PDB entry 9C53 | electron microscopy, 2.60 A resolution | chains A and P of the 4 polymer chains in the assembly

Chain A:
Protein: DNA polymerase gamma
From: Saccharomyces cerevisiae
Notes: EC 2.7.7.7
UniProt: A0A8H4BW69 (A0A8H4BW69_YEASX); residues 30-1254 here = UniProt positions 30-1254
Amino-acid sequence (1240 residues; numbered 28 to 1267; the number before each row is that of its first residue):
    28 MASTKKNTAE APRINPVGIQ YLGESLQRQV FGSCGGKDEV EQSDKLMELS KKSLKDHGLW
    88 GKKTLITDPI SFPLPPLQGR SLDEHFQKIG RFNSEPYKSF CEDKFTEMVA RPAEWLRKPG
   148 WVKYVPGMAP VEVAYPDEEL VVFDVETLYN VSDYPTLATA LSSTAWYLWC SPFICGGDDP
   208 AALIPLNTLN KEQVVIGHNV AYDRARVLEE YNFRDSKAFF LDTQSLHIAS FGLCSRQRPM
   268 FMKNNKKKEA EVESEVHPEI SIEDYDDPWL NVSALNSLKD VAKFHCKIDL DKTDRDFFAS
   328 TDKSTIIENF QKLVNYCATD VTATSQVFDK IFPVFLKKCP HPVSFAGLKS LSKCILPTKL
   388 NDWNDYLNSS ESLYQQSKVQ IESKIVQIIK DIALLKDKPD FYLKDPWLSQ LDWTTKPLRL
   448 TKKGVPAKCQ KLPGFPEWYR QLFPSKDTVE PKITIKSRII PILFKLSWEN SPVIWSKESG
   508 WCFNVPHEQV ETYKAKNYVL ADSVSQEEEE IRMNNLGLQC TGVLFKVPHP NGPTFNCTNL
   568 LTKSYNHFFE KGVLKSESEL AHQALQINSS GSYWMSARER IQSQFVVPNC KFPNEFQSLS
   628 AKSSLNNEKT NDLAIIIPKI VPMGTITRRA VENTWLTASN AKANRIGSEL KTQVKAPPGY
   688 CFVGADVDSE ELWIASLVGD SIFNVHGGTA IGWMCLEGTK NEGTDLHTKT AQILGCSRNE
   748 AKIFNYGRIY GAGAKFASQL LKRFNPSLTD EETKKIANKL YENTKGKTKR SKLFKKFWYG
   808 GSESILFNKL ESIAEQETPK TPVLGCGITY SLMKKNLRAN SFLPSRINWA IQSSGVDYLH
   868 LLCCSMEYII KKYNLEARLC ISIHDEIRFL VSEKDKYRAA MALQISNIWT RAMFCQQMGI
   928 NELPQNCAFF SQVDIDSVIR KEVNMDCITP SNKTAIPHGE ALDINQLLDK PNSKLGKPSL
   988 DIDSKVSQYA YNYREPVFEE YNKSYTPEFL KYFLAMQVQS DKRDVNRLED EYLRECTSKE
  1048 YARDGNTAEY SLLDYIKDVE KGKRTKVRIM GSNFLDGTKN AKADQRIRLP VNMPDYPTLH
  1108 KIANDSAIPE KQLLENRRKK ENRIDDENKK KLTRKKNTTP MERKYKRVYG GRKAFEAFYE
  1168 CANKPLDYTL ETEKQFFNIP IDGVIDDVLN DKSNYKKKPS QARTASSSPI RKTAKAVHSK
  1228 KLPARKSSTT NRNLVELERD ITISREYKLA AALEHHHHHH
Disordered / not traced: 28-34, 1046-1267
Differences from the reference sequence: expression tag (28-29, 1255-1267); conflict Val222 (Ile in A0A8H4BW69), Lys357 (Glu in A0A8H4BW69), Ala420 (Val in A0A8H4BW69), Met540 (Thr in A0A8H4BW69), Asn541 (His in A0A8H4BW69), Asn616 (Ser in A0A8H4BW69), Thr661 (Ala in A0A8H4BW69), Pro978 (Ser in A0A8H4BW69), Ser986 (Asn in A0A8H4BW69)
Bound ions: Mg2+: Asp693, Val694, Asp892 (together with 2'-deoxyadenosine 5'-triphosphate)
Residues lining bound ligands:
  - 3'-deoxythymidine-5'-monophosphate (2DT): Arg656, Asn667, His891, Lys948
  - 2'-deoxyadenosine 5'-triphosphate (DTP): Asp693, Val694, Asp695, Ser696, Glu697, Glu698, Lys727, Arg745, Lys749, Ile750, Tyr753, Tyr757, Asp892
What the authors report for this chain:
  - conformationally variable residues (side-chain flip): Arg265
  - mutagenesis - F849A: decreased catalytic activity on double-stranded downstream DNA
  - mutagenesis - F849Y: unchanged catalytic activity
  - mutagenesis - N847A, N847DEL: abolished catalytic activity (strand displacement activity)
  - mutagenesis - R265A: decreased catalytic activity (strand displacement activity)
  - mutagenesis - N847DEL: decreased catalytic activity
  - mutagenesis - F849A: abolished catalytic activity
  - mutagenesis - F849A: abolished growth
  - mutagenesis - K270A, F849Y: unchanged growth
  - mutagenesis - R265A, N847A, N847DEL: decreased growth

Chain P:
Molecule: Primer DNA
Sequence (23 nucleotides; row label = number of the first residue in the row):
     1 GAAGACAGTC TGCGGCGCGC GGG
Disordered / not traced: 1-4

Chain A / chain P interface:
Pairs across the interface (18):
  Arg446(A) with DC10(P), phosphate contact; DT11(P), salt bridge to the phosphate
  Lys455(A) with DT11(P), phosphate contact
  Lys458(A) with DG12(P), phosphate contact
  Pro471(A) with DG12(P), sugar contact
  Lys473(A) with DT11(P), hydrogen bond to the phosphate; DG12(P), salt bridge to the phosphate
  Asn566(A) with DC20(P), phosphate contact
  Thr569(A) with DG21(P), phosphate contact
  Lys570(A) with DG21(P), hydrogen bond to the phosphate; DG22(P), salt bridge to the phosphate
  Thr664(A) with DG22(P), base contact; DG23(P), sugar contact
  Ala665(A) with DG23(P), sugar contact
  Ser666(A) with DG22(P), phosphate contact; DG23(P), phosphate contact
  Asn667(A) with DG23(P), phosphate contact
  Arg672(A) with DG22(P), salt bridge to the phosphate
Also at the interface, not in a pair above, chain A (24 interface residues in all): Cys456, Arg467, Ser472, His556, Asn558, Thr565, Asn595, Ser599, Tyr600, Arg656, Leu663
Also at the interface, not in a pair above, chain P (9 interface residues in all): DC13, DG19

In short:
The interface between chain A and chain P involves 24 residues on one side and 9 on the other, with 2 hydrogen
bonds and 4 salt bridges. Among the polar pairs are Lys473(A)-DT11(P), Lys570(A)-DG21(P) and
Arg446(A)-DT11(P). From the paper: R265A, N847A and N847DEL of chain A reduce growth; conformational
variability at Arg265(A); 6 substitutions were tested in all.
Chain A is DNA polymerase gamma (Saccharomyces cerevisiae) and chain P is Primer DNA; the structure, Cryo-EM
structure of the Strand displacement Complex (II) of Yeast Mitochondrial DNA polymerase Gamma (MIP1) with ...,
was determined by electron microscopy (same publication as 9C51 and 9C52).
